PDB entry 7OPI | X-ray diffraction, 3.10 A resolution | chains A and C of the 4 polymer chains in the assembly

== Chain A ==
Name: Splicing factor 3B subunit 3
From: Mus musculus
Reference sequence: chimeric construct of Q921M3, Q15393: residues 1-760 from Q921M3 (SF3B3_MOUSE) positions 1-442 (offset varies); residues 768-1199 from Q15393 positions 768-1199 (same numbers)
Amino-acid sequence (899 residues; numbered -9 to 1207; 318 numbers in that range are skipped by the numbering (no residue carries them; nothing is unmodelled there); the number before each row is that of its first residue; numbers below 1 keep their minus sign (Gly-9 is residue -9)):
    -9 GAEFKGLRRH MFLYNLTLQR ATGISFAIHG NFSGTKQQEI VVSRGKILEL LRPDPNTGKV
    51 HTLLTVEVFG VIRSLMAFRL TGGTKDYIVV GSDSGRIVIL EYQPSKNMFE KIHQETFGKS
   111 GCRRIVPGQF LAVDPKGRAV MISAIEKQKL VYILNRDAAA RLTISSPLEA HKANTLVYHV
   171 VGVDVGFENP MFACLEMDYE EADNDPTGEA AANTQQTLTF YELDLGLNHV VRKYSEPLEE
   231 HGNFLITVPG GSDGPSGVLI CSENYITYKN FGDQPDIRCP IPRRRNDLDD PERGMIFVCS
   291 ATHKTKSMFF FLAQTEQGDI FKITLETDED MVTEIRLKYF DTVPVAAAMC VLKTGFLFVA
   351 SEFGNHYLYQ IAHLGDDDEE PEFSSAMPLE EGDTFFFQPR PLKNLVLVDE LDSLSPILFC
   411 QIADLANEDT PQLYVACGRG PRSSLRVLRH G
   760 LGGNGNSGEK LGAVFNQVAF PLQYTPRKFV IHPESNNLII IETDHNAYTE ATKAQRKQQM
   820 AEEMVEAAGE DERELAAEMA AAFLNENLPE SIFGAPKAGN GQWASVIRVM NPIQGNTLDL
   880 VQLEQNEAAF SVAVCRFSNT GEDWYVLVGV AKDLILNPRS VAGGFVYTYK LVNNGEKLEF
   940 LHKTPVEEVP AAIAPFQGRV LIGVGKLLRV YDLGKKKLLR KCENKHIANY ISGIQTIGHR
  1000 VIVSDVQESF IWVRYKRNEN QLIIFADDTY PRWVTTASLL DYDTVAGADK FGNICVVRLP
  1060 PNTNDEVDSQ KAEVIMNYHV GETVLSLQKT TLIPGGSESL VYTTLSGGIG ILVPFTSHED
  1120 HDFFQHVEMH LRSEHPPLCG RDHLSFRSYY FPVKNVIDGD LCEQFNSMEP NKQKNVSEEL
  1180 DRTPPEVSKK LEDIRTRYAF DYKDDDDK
Disordered / not traced: -9 to -2, 760-772, 827-831, 1198-1207
Differences from the reference sequence: expression tag (-9 to 0, 1200-1207); linker (761-767)
UniProt features mapped onto this chain:
  - region: Glu105 to Gln119 (Interaction with PHF5A, SF3B1 and SF3B5), Asn145 to Tyr168 (Interaction with PHF5A, SF3B1 and SF3B5), Asp193 to His231 (Interaction with SF3B1 and SF3B5), Arg786 to His804 (Interaction with SF3B1 and SF3B5), Thr1028 to Lys1049 (Interaction with SF3B1)
  - site: Gly284 (Interaction with SF3B5), Glu306 (Interaction with SF3B5), Glu352 (Interaction with SF3B5), Arg429 (Interaction with SF3B5), Asn916 (Interaction with SF3B5), Asn988 (Interaction with SF3B1), Lys1171 (Interaction with SF3B1)
  - modified residue: Ser156 (Phosphoserine)

== Chain C ==
Name: Splicing factor 3B subunit 1
From: Homo sapiens
Reference sequence: O75533 (SF3B1_HUMAN); residue numbers follow UniProt; this construct covers 453-1304
Amino-acid sequence (852 residues; numbered 453 to 1304; the number before each row is that of its first residue):
   453 MKSVNDQPSG NLPFLKPDDI QYFDKLLVDV DESTLSPEEQ KERKIMKLLL KIKNGTPPMR
   513 KAALRQITDK AREFGAGPLF NQILPLLMSP TLEDQERHLL VKVIDRILYK LDDLVRPYVH
   573 KILVVIEPLL IDEDYYARVE GREIISNLAK AAGLATMIST MRPDIDNMDE YVRNTTARAF
   633 AVVASALGIP SLLPFLKAVC KSKKSWQARH TGIKIVQQIA ILMGCAILPH LRSLVEIIEH
   693 GLVDEQQKVR TISALAIAAL AEAATPYGIE SFDSVLKPLW KGIRQHRGKG LAAFLKAIGY
   753 LIPLMDAEYA NYYTREVMLI LIREFQSPDE EMKKIVLKVV KQCCGTDGVE ANYIKTEILP
   813 PFFKHFWQHR MALDRRNYRQ LVDTTVELAN KVGAAEIISR IVDDLKDEAE QYRKMVMETI
   873 EKIMGNLGAA DIDHKLEEQL IDGILYAFQE QTTEDSVMLN GFGTVVNALG KRVKPYLPQI
   933 CGTVLWRLNN KSAKVRQQAA DLISRTAVVM KTCQEEKLMG HLGVVLYEYL GEEYPEVLGS
   993 ILGALKAIVN VIGMHKMTPP IKDLLPRLTP ILKNRHEKVQ ENCIDLVGRI ADRGAEYVSA
  1053 REWMRICFEL LELLKAHKKA IRRATVNTFG YIAKAIGPHD VLATLLNNLK VQERQNRVCT
  1113 TVAIAIVAET CSPFTVLPAL MNEYRVPELN VQNGVLKSLS FLFEYIGEMG KDYIYAVTPL
  1173 LEDALMDRDL VHRQTASAVV QHMSLGVYGF GCEDSLNHLL NYVWPNVFET SPHVIQAVMG
  1233 ALEGLRVAIG PCRMLQYCLQ GLFHPARKVR DVYWKIYNSI YIGSQDALIA HYPRIYNDDK
  1293 NTYIRYELDY IL
Disordered / not traced: 453-462
Residues lining bound ligands: Spliceostatin E (form I) (07I): Leu1066, Lys1067, Ala1068, His1069, Lys1071, Arg1074, Val1078, Gln1107, Val1110, Cys1111, Phe1153
UniProt features mapped onto this chain:
  - region: Gly529 to Arg568 (Interaction with SF3B14), Gln547 to His550 (Interaction with PHF5A), Glu1156, Tyr1157 (Interaction with PHF5A)
  - site: Pro469 (Interaction with RNA), Tyr587 (Interaction with RNA), Glu592 (Interaction with PHF5A), Lys602 (Interaction with SF3B3), Cys677 (Interaction with SF3B3), Cys1035 (Interaction with RNA), Tyr1049 (Interaction with RNA), Leu1141 (Interaction with RNA), Glu1205 (Interaction with SF3B3)
  - modified residue: Ser488 (Phosphoserine), Lys554 (N6-acetyllysine), Lys562 (N6-acetyllysine)
  - mutagenesis: Lys700 (K700E: Does not affect the stability of the SF3B complex interaction with U2AF65. Does not decrease the affinity to RNA)
From the paper describing this entry:
  - mutagenesis - V1078A, V1078I: increased growth in response to SSA and SD6

== Chain A / chain C interface ==
Residue-residue contacts - 69 pairs, chain A then chain C:
  Thr71(A) with Leu680(C)
  Gly72(A) with Tyr719(C)
  Lys109(A) with Ile1274(C)
  Gly111(A) with Asp1278(C)
  Cys112(A) with Asp1278(C), hydrogen bond (backbone-side chain)
  Arg113(A) with Ile1274(C), hydrogen bond (side chain-backbone); Gly1275(C), hydrogen bond (side chain-backbone); Gln1277(C)
  Arg114(A) with Gln1277(C), hydrogen bond (backbone-side chain)
  Asn145(A) with Cys677(C)
  Arg146(A) with Cys677(C); Tyr719(C)
  Asp147(A) with Cys677(C)
  Ala148(A) with Thr717(C)
  Ala150(A) with Pro718(C)
  Phe177(A) with Pro681(C), hydrophobic
  Asp214(A) with Lys602(C), salt bridge
  Gly216(A) with Ala638(C)
  Leu217(A) with Asn599(C); Lys602(C)
  Val221(A) with Tyr561(C)
  Leu408(A) with Leu1304(C), hydrophobic
  Arg786(A) with Leu1304(C)
  Phe889(A) with Ile1303(C); Leu1304(C)
  Leu915(A) with Tyr1298(C); Tyr1302(C), hydrophobic
  Asn916(A) with Tyr1298(C); Glu1299(C), hydrogen bond; Tyr1302(C)
  Pro917(A) with Tyr1298(C)
  Arg918(A) with Tyr1298(C)
  Asn988(A) with Arg1286(C)
  Tyr989(A) with Ile1303(C), hydrophobic
  Ser991(A) with Ile1303(C)
  Val1005(A) with Leu1300(C)
  Gln1006(A) with Tyr1284(C), hydrogen bond (side chain-backbone); Pro1285(C); Arg1286(C), hydrogen bond
  Thr1028(A) with Arg1245(C), hydrogen bond; Gln1248(C)
  Tyr1029(A) with Ile1241(C); Cys1244(C), hydrophobic; Arg1245(C), hydrogen bond
  Pro1030(A) with Cys1244(C)
  Trp1032(A) with Ala1282(C), hydrogen bond (side chain-backbone); Leu1300(C), hydrophobic
  Lys1049(A) with Leu1300(C), hydrogen bond (side chain-backbone); Tyr1302(C), hydrogen bond (side chain-backbone)
  Phe1050(A) with Ile1281(C), hydrophobic; Ala1282(C), hydrophobic
  Gln1124(A) with Phe1202(C)
  Met1128(A) with Glu1160(C); Phe1202(C), hydrophobic
  Leu1143(A) with Tyr1200(C), hydrophobic
  Ser1147(A) with Tyr1200(C), hydrogen bond
  Tyr1148(A) with Asp1278(C), hydrogen bond; Ala1279(C)
  Tyr1149(A) with Asp1278(C); Ala1279(C); Ala1282(C), hydrophobic; His1283(C), hydrogen bond (backbone-side chain)
  Phe1150(A) with His1283(C)
  Pro1151(A) with Ala1240(C); Ile1241(C); Gly1242(C)
  Val1152(A) with Gly1201(C)
  Lys1153(A) with Gly1203(C), hydrogen bond (side chain-backbone); Glu1205(C), salt bridge
Also at the interface, not in a pair above, chain A (51 interface residues in all): Gly73, Thr74, Asn179, His219, Leu1084, Ser1144
Also at the interface, not in a pair above, chain C (49 interface residues in all): Ser598, Ser637, His682, Val1239, Pro1243, Tyr1273, Ser1276, Tyr1288, Arg1297, Asp1301

== Summary ==
51 residues of chain A face 49 of chain C across their interface, with 16 hydrogen bonds and 2 salt bridges.
Among the polar pairs are Asp214(A)-Lys602(C), Lys1153(A)-Glu1205(C) and Cys112(A)-Asp1278(C). Ligands of
chain C: Spliceostatin E (form I). The paper reports that V1078A and V1078I of chain C increase growth in
response to SSA and SD6.
Chain A is Splicing factor 3B subunit 3 (Mus musculus) and chain C is Splicing factor 3B subunit 1 (Homo
sapiens); the structure, Structure of a minimal SF3B core in complex with the inactive modulator spliceostatin
E (form I), was determined by X-ray diffraction (same publication as 7B0I, 7B91, 7B92, 7B9C, 7OMF and 7ONB).
